PDB entry 6RFQ | electron microscopy, 3.30 A resolution | chains D and 1 of the 41 polymer chains in the assembly

Chain D:
Name: Subunit NIMM of NADH:Ubiquinone Oxidoreductase (Complex I)
Source organism: Yarrowia lipolytica
UniProtKB: A0A1D8NC63 (A0A1D8NC63_YARLL); residues 1-87 here = UniProt positions 1-87
Chain sequence (87 residues; row label = number of the first residue in the row):
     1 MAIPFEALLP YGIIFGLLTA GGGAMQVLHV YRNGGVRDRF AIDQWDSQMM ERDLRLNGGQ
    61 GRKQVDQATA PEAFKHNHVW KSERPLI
Not modelled in the structure: 1

Chain 1:
Name: Subunit NU1M of NADH:Ubiquinone Oxidoreductase (Complex I)
Source organism: Yarrowia lipolytica
Notes: EC 7.1.1.2
UniProtKB: S5U3V2 (S5U3V2_YARLL); residues 1-341 here = UniProt positions 1-341
Chain sequence (341 residues; row label = number of the first residue in the row):
     1 MIINIVEILI FLVCVLFSVA YLTVAERKTL AYMQRRLGPN FVGYYGLLQA FADAVKLLLK
    61 EIVLPKESNY IILVISPLIT LITALIGWVV IPLGPGITLG ELNLGILFSL AIGSLGVFGS
   121 LLSGWSSNSK YSLLGSIRST AQLISYELIL TSIFIIIIMF VSSLNITTII ETQRVVWYCI
   181 PLLPLLLIFF IASVAETARP PFDLTESESE LVAGYFTEYS GSPFVFFFLA EYSNIILISA
   241 FNGYLLLGGY LSFNYSYLFN ILFNDYSYVS FLFEGLINSS AYAIKLVFLM FSFIWVRAAF
   301 PRFTYDNLIN FCWIILLPLL FGIFLIIPST LYIFDSFPTL I
Not modelled in the structure: 64-70, 208-222, 341
Residues lining bound ligands:
  - 1,2-Distearoyl-sn-glycerophosphoethanolamine (3PE), molecule 1: Glu101, Leu102, Asn103, Leu104
  - 1,2-Distearoyl-sn-glycerophosphoethanolamine (3PE), molecule 2: Pro184, Leu187, Ile188, Phe190, Ile191, Phe202, Ser292, Trp295, Val296, Phe303, Asn307, Phe311, Ile315, Leu316, Leu319
  - 1,2-Distearoyl-sn-glycerophosphoethanolamine (3PE), molecule 3: Pro318, Phe321, Gly322, Leu325
  - diundecyl phosphatidyl choline (PLC): Ile326, Thr330, Ile333, Phe334

Chain D / chain 1 interface:
Contacting residue pairs - 69 pairs, chain D then chain 1:
  Glu6(D) with Lys28(1), hydrogen bond (backbone-side chain); Tyr32(1), hydrogen bond; Val42(1)
  Ala7(D) with Thr29(1); Tyr32(1), hydrophobic
  Leu9(D) with Val42(1), hydrophobic
  Pro10(D) with Ala25(1), hydrophobic; Val42(1), hydrophobic
  Tyr11(D) with Ala25(1); Thr29(1); Val287(1), hydrophobic; Phe291(1); Ile294(1)
  Ile13(D) with Val42(1)
  Ile14(D) with Ser18(1); Tyr21(1), hydrophobic; Leu22(1)
  Phe15(D) with Ser280(1); Ala283(1), hydrophobic; Ile284(1)
  Leu17(D) with Cys14(1), hydrogen bond (backbone-side chain); Phe17(1), hydrophobic; Ser18(1); Tyr21(1), hydrophobic
  Leu18(D) with Cys14(1); Ser279(1); Ala283(1), hydrophobic; Leu286(1), hydrophobic
  Thr19(D) with Leu276(1); Ser279(1), hydrogen bond (backbone-side chain); Ser280(1), hydrogen bond
  Gly22(D) with Leu93(1); Gly275(1); Ser279(1)
  Gly23(D) with Leu272(1); Gly275(1); Leu276(1); Ser279(1)
  Met25(D) with Glu7(1); Ile97(1), hydrophobic; Leu99(1), hydrophobic
  Gln26(D) with Ile97(1); Phe271(1); Gly275(1)
  Val27(D) with Leu272(1), hydrophobic
  Leu28(D) with Glu7(1); Ile10(1), hydrophobic
  His29(D) with Glu7(1), salt bridge; Ile97(1); Thr98(1)
  Val30(D) with Phe271(1), hydrophobic
  Tyr31(D) with Tyr268(1)
  Arg32(D) with Ile3(1), hydrogen bond (side chain-backbone); Asn4(1); Glu7(1), salt bridge
  Gly35(D) with Phe271(1)
  Arg37(D) with Tyr266(1); Phe271(1); Glu274(1), salt bridge
  Asp38(D) with Gly96(1)
  Phe40(D) with Gly96(1); Glu101(1); Asn165(1), hydrogen bond (backbone-side chain); Thr167(1); Thr168(1); Glu171(1)
  Ala41(D) with Asn165(1); Thr168(1)
  Ile42(D) with Asn103(1)
Also at the interface, not in a pair above, chain D (30 interface residues in all): Pro4, Gly21, Ala24
Also at the interface, not in a pair above, chain 1 (45 interface residues in all): Val6, Asn40, Gly43, Pro95, Met290

Summary:
Chain D and chain 1 form an interface of 30 and 45 residues respectively, with 7 hydrogen bonds and 3 salt
bridges. Among the polar pairs are His29(D)-Glu7(1), Arg32(D)-Glu7(1) and Arg37(D)-Glu274(1). Chain 1 binds 3
copies of 1,2-Distearoyl-sn-glycerophosphoethanolamine and diundecyl phosphatidyl choline.
Here chain D is Subunit NIMM of NADH:Ubiquinone Oxidoreductase (Complex I) and chain 1 is Subunit NU1M of
NADH:Ubiquinone Oxidoreductase (Complex I), both from Yarrowia lipolytica. Entry 6RFQ (Cryo-EM structure of a
respiratory complex I assembly intermediate with NDUFAF2) was determined by electron microscopy (same
publication as 6RFR and 6RFS).
